Entry 9C97 (X-ray diffraction, 3.33 A resolution); this record covers chains D and E of the 28 polymer chains in the assembly.

== Chain D ==
Protein: PUP2 isoform 1
Source organism: Saccharomyces cerevisiae
UniProtKB: A0A6A5PXN2 (A0A6A5PXN2_YEASX); residues -7 to 252 here correspond to UniProt positions 1-260 (UniProt number = residue number + 8)
Amino-acid sequence (260 residues; numbered -7 to 252; the number before each row is that of its first residue; numbers below 1 keep their minus sign (Met-7 is residue -7)):
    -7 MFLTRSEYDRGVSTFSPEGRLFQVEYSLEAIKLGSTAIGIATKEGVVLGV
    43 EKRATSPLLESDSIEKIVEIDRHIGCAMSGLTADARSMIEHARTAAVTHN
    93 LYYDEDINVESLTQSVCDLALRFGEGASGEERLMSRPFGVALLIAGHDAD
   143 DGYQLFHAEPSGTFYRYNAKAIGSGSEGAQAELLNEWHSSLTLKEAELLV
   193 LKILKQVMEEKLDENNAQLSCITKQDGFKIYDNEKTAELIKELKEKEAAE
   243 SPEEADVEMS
Not modelled in the structure: -7 to -1, 118-123, 243-252

== Chain E ==
Protein: PRE5 isoform 1
Source organism: Saccharomyces cerevisiae
UniProtKB: A0A6A5PTH4 (A0A6A5PTH4_YEASX); residues 0-233 here correspond to UniProt positions 1-234 (UniProt number = residue number + 1)
Amino-acid sequence (234 residues; numbered 0 to 233; the number before each row is that of its first residue; numbering starts at 0):
     0 MFRNNYDGDTVTFSPTGRLFQVEYALEAIKQGSVTVGLRSNTHAVLVALK
    50 RNADELSSYQKKIIKCDEHMGLSLAGLAPDARVLSNYLRQQCNYSSLVFN
   100 RKLAVERAGHLLCDKAQKNTQSYGGRPYGVGLLIIGYDKSGAHLLEFQPS
   150 GNVTELYGTAIGARSQGAKTYLERTLDTFIKIDGNPDELIKAGVEAISQS
   200 LRDESLTVDNLSIAIVGKDTPFTIYDGEAVAKYI
Not modelled in the structure: 0-2

== Chain D / chain E interface ==
Pairs across the interface - 44 pairs, chain D then chain E:
  Ser5(D) - Gly123(E)
  Ser5(D) - Arg125(E)
  Thr6(D) - Gly7(E)  hydrogen bond (side chain-backbone)
  Thr6(D) - Gln20(E)
  Phe7(D) - Gln20(E)  hydrogen bond (backbone-side chain)
  Phe7(D) - Tyr23(E)
  Phe7(D) - Ala24(E)  hydrophobic
  Phe7(D) - Arg125(E)
  Phe7(D) - Pro126(E)
  Phe7(D) - Gly128(E)
  Ser8(D) - Tyr23(E)
  Pro9(D) - Tyr23(E)  hydrophobic
  Pro9(D) - Glu26(E)
  Gly11(D) - Tyr23(E)
  Gly11(D) - Ala27(E)
  Leu13(D) - Arg125(E)
  Glu102(D) - Lys60(E)  salt bridge
  Gln106(D) - Arg81(E)
  Asp110(D) - Arg81(E)  salt bridge
  Leu113(D) - Pro78(E)  hydrophobic
  Leu113(D) - Asp79(E)
  Leu113(D) - Arg125(E)
  Ser153(D) - Pro78(E)
  Gly154(D) - Pro78(E)
  Thr155(D) - Gln59(E)
  Thr155(D) - Ala77(E)
  Thr155(D) - Pro78(E)
  Tyr157(D) - Arg50(E)
  Tyr157(D) - Ser57(E)
  Tyr157(D) - Gln59(E)  hydrogen bond
  Arg158(D) - Ser56(E)
  Arg158(D) - Ser57(E)  hydrogen bond (backbone-backbone)
  Tyr159(D) - Ala52(E)
  Tyr159(D) - Asp53(E)
  Tyr159(D) - Leu55(E)
  Tyr159(D) - Ser56(E)
  Asn160(D) - Leu55(E)  hydrogen bond (backbone-backbone)
  Ala161(D) - Leu55(E)
  Gln172(D) - Asp53(E)  hydrogen bond
  Gln172(D) - Leu55(E)
  Leu175(D) - Leu55(E)
  Leu176(D) - Glu54(E)
  Leu176(D) - Leu55(E)  hydrophobic
  Trp179(D) - Leu55(E)  hydrophobic
Interface residues without a listed pair, chain D (27 interface residues in all): Gly3, Glu10, Glu117, Phe156
Interface residues without a listed pair, chain E (29 interface residues in all): Asp6, Gln30, Asn51, Leu76, Tyr122, Tyr127

== In short ==
Chain D and chain E form an interface of 27 and 29 residues respectively; the contacts include 6 hydrogen
bonds and 2 salt bridges. Among the polar pairs are Glu102(D)-Lys60(E), Asp110(D)-Arg81(E) and
Thr6(D)-Gly7(E).
Chain D is PUP2 isoform 1 and chain E is PRE5 isoform 1, both from Saccharomyces cerevisiae; the structure,
Yeast 20S proteasome soaked with BRA-346 fraction, was determined by X-ray diffraction (same publication as
9C98, 9AW3, 9AW5, 9AW6 and 9AW7).
